PDB entry 4TQO | X-ray diffraction, 2.57 A resolution | chains B and I of the 4 polymer chains in the assembly

[Chain B]
Name: Methanol dehydrogenase protein, large subunit
From: Methylococcus capsulatus
Reference sequence: Q60AR6 (Q60AR6_METCA); residue numbers follow UniProt; this construct covers 29-601
Amino-acid sequence (573 residues; row label = number of the first residue in the row):
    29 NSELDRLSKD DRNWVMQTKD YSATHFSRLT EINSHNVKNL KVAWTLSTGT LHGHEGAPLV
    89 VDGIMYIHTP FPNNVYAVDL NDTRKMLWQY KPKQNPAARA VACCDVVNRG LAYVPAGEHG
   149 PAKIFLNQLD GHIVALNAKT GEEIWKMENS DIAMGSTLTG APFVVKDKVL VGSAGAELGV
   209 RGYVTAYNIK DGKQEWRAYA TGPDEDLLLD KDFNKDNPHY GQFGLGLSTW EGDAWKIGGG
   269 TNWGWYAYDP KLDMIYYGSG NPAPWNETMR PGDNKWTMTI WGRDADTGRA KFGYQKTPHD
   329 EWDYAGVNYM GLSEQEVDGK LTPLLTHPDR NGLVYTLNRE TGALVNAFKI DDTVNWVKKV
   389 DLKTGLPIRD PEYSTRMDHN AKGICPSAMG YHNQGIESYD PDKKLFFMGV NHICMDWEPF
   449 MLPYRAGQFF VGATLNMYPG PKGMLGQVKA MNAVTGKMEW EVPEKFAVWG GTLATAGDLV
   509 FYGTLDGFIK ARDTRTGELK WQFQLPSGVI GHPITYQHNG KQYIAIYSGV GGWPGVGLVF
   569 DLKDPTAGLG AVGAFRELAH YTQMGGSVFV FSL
Cystine bridges: Cys-131/Cys-132, Cys-413/Cys-442
Ligand contacts:
  - Ca2+ (CA): Glu-205, Asn-289, Trp-293, Asp-331, Ala-333
  - pyrroloquinoline quinone (PQQ): Glu-83, Cys-131, Cys-132, Val-135, Arg-137, Thr-187, Ala-202, Gly-203, Ala-204, Glu-205, Thr-269, Trp-271, Asn-289, Asp-331, Ala-333, Arg-358, Ala-416, Asn-421, Trp-497, Gly-560, Trp-561, Pro-562
What the authors report for this chain:
  - binding site for pyrroloquinoline quinone: Cys-131, Cys-132, Trp-271

[Chain I]
Name: Methanol dehydrogenase, small subunit
From: Methylococcus capsulatus
Reference sequence: Q60AR3 (Q60AR3_METCA); residues 23-94 here = UniProt positions 23-94
Amino-acid sequence (72 residues; row label = number of the first residue in the row):
    23 YDGTHCKAPG NCWEPKPGYP DKVAGSKYDP KHDPNELNKQ AESIKAMEAR NQKRVENYAK
    83 TGKFVYKVED IK
Not modelled in the structure: 94
Cystine bridges: Cys-28/Cys-34

[Interface between chain B and chain I]
Residue-residue contacts (91; chain B residue first):
  His-160(B) with Tyr-88(I), hydrogen bond
  Ile-172(B) with Tyr-80(I); Phe-86(I)
  Trp-173(B) with Phe-86(I), hydrophobic
  Lys-174(B) with Arg-76(I); Phe-86(I); Tyr-88(I)
  Met-175(B) with Asn-73(I); Arg-76(I); Val-77(I), hydrophobic; Phe-86(I), hydrophobic
  Glu-176(B) with Met-69(I); Arg-72(I), salt bridge; Asn-73(I), hydrogen bond (backbone-side chain); Arg-76(I), salt bridge; Tyr-88(I)
  Asn-177(B) with Met-69(I)
  Ser-178(B) with Met-69(I)
  Asp-179(B) with Ser-65(I), hydrogen bond; Met-69(I)
  Met-182(B) with Lys-61(I); Gln-62(I); Ser-65(I)
  Gly-207(B) with Gln-62(I), hydrogen bond (backbone-side chain)
  Val-208(B) with Gln-62(I)
  Arg-209(B) with Gln-62(I), hydrogen bond (backbone-side chain)
  Tyr-211(B) with Ile-66(I), hydrophobic
  Lys-218(B) with Tyr-80(I)
  Asp-219(B) with Val-77(I); Tyr-80(I)
  Lys-221(B) with Val-77(I)
  Gln-222(B) with Glu-70(I), hydrogen bond
  Arg-225(B) with Ile-66(I); Glu-70(I), salt bridge
  Tyr-227(B) with Ile-66(I)
  Pro-246(B) with Pro-31(I)
  His-247(B) with Gly-32(I)
  Tyr-248(B) with Gly-32(I)
  Gly-249(B) with Pro-31(I); Gly-32(I)
  Leu-253(B) with Pro-31(I); Gly-32(I)
  Ser-256(B) with Asn-33(I)
  Thr-257(B) with Gly-32(I)
  Glu-259(B) with Lys-44(I); Val-45(I), hydrogen bond (side chain-backbone); Ala-46(I), hydrogen bond (side chain-backbone)
  Lys-264(B) with Gln-62(I)
  Ile-265(B) with His-54(I); Leu-59(I), hydrophobic; Gln-62(I)
  Glu-295(B) with Lys-38(I), salt bridge
  Thr-296(B) with Val-45(I); Tyr-50(I)
  Met-297(B) with Pro-52(I), hydrophobic; His-54(I)
  Pro-299(B) with Trp-35(I), hydrophobic; Val-45(I)
  Gly-300(B) with Trp-35(I)
  Asp-301(B) with Gly-32(I); Asn-33(I); Cys-34(I), hydrogen bond (side chain-backbone); Trp-35(I), hydrogen bond (side chain-backbone)
  Lys-303(B) with Gly-32(I), hydrogen bond (side chain-backbone)
  His-327(B) with Tyr-23(I); Trp-35(I)
  Glu-329(B) with Tyr-23(I); Lys-38(I), salt bridge
  Leu-394(B) with Gly-25(I); Cys-28(I), hydrophobic; Cys-34(I), hydrophobic
  Pro-395(B) with Asp-24(I)
  Ile-396(B) with Asp-24(I)
  Arg-397(B) with Tyr-23(I), hydrogen bond; Asp-24(I), hydrogen bond (backbone-backbone); Gly-25(I)
  Pro-399(B) with Tyr-23(I)
  Ser-402(B) with Lys-38(I)
  Thr-403(B) with Lys-38(I)
  Arg-404(B) with Lys-38(I); Tyr-41(I), hydrogen bond
  Met-405(B) with Tyr-41(I), hydrogen bond (backbone-side chain); Tyr-50(I), hydrophobic
  Asp-406(B) with Tyr-50(I), hydrogen bond
  Met-449(B) with Tyr-50(I); Asp-51(I)
  Tyr-452(B) with Glu-58(I); Gln-62(I)
  Arg-453(B) with Glu-58(I)
  Ala-454(B) with Glu-58(I), hydrogen bond (backbone-side chain); Lys-61(I)
Interface residues without a listed pair, chain B (57 interface residues in all): Gly-220, Asp-261, Pro-326, Phe-458
Interface residues without a listed pair, chain I (35 interface residues in all): Thr-26, Asp-43

[Overview]
57 residues of chain B face 35 of chain I across their interface; the contacts include 17 hydrogen bonds and 5
salt bridges. Among the polar pairs are Glu-176(B)/Arg-72(I), Glu-176(B)/Arg-76(I) and Arg-225(B)/Glu-70(I).
Bound to chain B: Ca2+ and pyrroloquinoline quinone. From the paper: a binding site for pyrroloquinoline
quinone at Cys-131(B), Cys-132(B) and Trp-271(B).
Chain B is Methanol dehydrogenase protein, large subunit and chain I is Methanol dehydrogenase, small subunit,
both from Methylococcus capsulatus; the structure, The crystal structure of methanol dehydrogenase from
Methylococcus capsulatus (Bath), was determined by X-ray diffraction.
